PDB entry 9GGE | electron microscopy, 2.69 A resolution | chains B and C of the 5 polymer chains in the assembly

[Chain B (and C)]
Name: DNA polymerase subunit gamma-2
From: Homo sapiens
Notes: engineered mutation(s): A169T; chain C of this document is another copy of the same molecule, construct and numbering; everything in this record applies to it too
UniProtKB: Q9UHN1 (DPOG2_HUMAN); residue numbers follow UniProt; this construct covers 26-485
Chain sequence (467 residues; each row starts with the number of its first residue):
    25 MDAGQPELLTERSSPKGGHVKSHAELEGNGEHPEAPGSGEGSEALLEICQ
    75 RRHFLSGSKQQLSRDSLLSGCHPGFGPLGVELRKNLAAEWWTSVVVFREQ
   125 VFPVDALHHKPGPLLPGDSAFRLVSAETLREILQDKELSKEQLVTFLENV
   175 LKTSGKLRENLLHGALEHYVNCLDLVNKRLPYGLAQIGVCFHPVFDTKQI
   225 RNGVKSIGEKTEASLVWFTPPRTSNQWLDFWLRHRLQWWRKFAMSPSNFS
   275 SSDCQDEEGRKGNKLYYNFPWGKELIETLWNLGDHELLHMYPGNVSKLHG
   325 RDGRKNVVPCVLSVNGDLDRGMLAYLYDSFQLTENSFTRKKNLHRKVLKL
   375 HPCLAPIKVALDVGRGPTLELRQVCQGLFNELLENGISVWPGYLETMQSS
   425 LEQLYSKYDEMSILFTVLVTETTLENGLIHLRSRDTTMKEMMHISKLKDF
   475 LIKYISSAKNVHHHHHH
Not modelled in the structure: 25-66, 138-176, 219-229, 355-368, 389-390, 483-491 (chain C: 25-66, 139-177, 219-229, 355-368, 388-390, 483-491)
Differences from the reference sequence: initiating methionine (25); variant Thr169 (Ala in Q9UHN1); expression tag (486-491)
Curated features (UniProtKB/Swiss-Prot):
  - modified residue: Ser38 (Phosphoserine)

[Chain B / chain C interface]
Contacting residue pairs (56; chain B residue first):
  His77(B) - Asn195(C)  hydrogen bond
  His77(B) - Asp198(C)  salt bridge
  His77(B) - Leu199(C)
  Gly98(B) - Asp129(C)
  Gly98(B) - Leu131(C)
  Phe99(B) - Asp129(C)  hydrogen bond (backbone-side chain)
  Pro101(B) - Pro127(C)  hydrophobic
  Pro101(B) - Leu199(C)  hydrophobic
  Val104(B) - Pro127(C)  hydrophobic
  Val104(B) - Asp129(C)
  Arg107(B) - Asp129(C)  salt bridge
  Lys108(B) - Trp115(C)
  Trp115(B) - Glu105(C)
  Val120(B) - Leu407(C)
  Phe121(B) - Leu407(C)  hydrophobic
  Glu123(B) - Phe403(C)
  Glu123(B) - Pro415(C)
  Phe126(B) - Trp414(C)  hydrophobic
  Pro127(B) - Pro101(C)
  Pro127(B) - Val104(C)  hydrophobic
  Pro127(B) - Glu105(C)
  Asp129(B) - Phe99(C)
  Asp129(B) - Val104(C)
  Asp129(B) - Arg107(C)  salt bridge
  Leu131(B) - His96(C)
  Leu131(B) - Pro97(C)
  His132(B) - His132(C)
  His132(B) - Val213(C)
  His132(B) - Glu233(C)  hydrogen bond (backbone-side chain)
  His133(B) - Ile231(C)
  His133(B) - Glu233(C)  salt bridge
  Leu181(B) - Leu181(C)  hydrophobic
  His192(B) - Ser80(C)
  Asn195(B) - His77(C)  hydrogen bond (backbone-side chain)
  Asn195(B) - Gly81(C)
  Leu199(B) - His77(C)
  Leu199(B) - Pro101(C)  hydrophobic
  Leu199(B) - Trp414(C)  hydrophobic
  Asn201(B) - Glu419(C)  hydrogen bond
  Arg203(B) - Leu418(C)
  Arg203(B) - Glu419(C)
  Phe215(B) - His132(C)
  Ile231(B) - His133(C)  hydrogen bond (backbone-side chain)
  Glu233(B) - Leu131(C)
  Glu233(B) - His132(C)  hydrogen bond (side chain-backbone)
  Glu233(B) - His133(C)  salt bridge
  Phe403(B) - Glu123(C)
  Leu407(B) - Val120(C)  hydrophobic
  Leu407(B) - Phe121(C)
  Glu408(B) - Phe121(C)
  Trp414(B) - Leu199(C)  hydrophobic
  Pro415(B) - Glu123(C)
  Tyr417(B) - Glu123(C)  hydrogen bond
  Leu418(B) - Glu123(C)
  Leu418(B) - Arg203(C)
  Glu419(B) - Asn201(C)
Also at the interface, not in a pair above, chain B (43 interface residues in all): Ser80, His96, Pro97, Val128, Asp198, Val213, Arg325, Thr420, Met421
Also at the interface, not in a pair above, chain C (42 interface residues in all): Gly98, Phe126, Phe215, Arg325, Glu408, Tyr417, Thr420, Met421

[In short]
43 residues of chain B face 42 of chain C across their interface; the contacts include 8 hydrogen bonds and 5
salt bridges. Polar pairs include His77(B)-Asp198(C), Arg107(B)-Asp129(C) and His133(B)-Glu233(C).
Chain B and chain C are both DNA polymerase subunit gamma-2 (Homo sapiens); the structure, Structure of the
A467T mutant of human mitochondrial DNA polymerase gamma, was determined by electron microscopy together with
9GGB, 9GGC, 9GGD and 9GGF from the same study.
